Entry 4QWG (X-ray diffraction, 2.60 A resolution); this record covers chains V and W of the 28 polymer chains in the assembly.

Chain V:
Protein: Proteasome subunit beta type-2
Organism: Saccharomyces cerevisiae
UniProt: P25043 (PSB2_YEAST); residues 1-232 here correspond to UniProt positions 30-261 (UniProt number = residue number + 29)
Sequence (232 residues; numbered 1 to 232; the number before each row is that of its first residue):
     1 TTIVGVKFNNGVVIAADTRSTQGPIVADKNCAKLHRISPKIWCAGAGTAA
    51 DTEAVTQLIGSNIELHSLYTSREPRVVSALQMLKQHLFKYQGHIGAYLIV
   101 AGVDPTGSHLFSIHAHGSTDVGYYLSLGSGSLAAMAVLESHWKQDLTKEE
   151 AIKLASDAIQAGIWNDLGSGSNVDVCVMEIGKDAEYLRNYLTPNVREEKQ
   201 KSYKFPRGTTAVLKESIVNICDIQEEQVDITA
Not modelled in the structure: 223-232
Glycans and other covalent adducts: CARFILZOMIB, bound form (3BV) linked to Thr-1
Ion coordination: Mg2+: Ile-163, Asp-166, Ser-169 (shared with 1 residue of chain L)
Ligand contacts:
  - CARFILZOMIB, bound form (3BV; N-{(2S)-2-[(morpholin-4-ylacetyl)amino]-4-phenylbutanoyl}-L-leucyl-N-[(2R,3S,4S)-1,3-dihydroxy-2,6-dimethylheptan-4-yl]-L-phenylalaninamide), molecule 1: Arg-19, Ser-20, Thr-21, Gln-22, Ala-27, Cys-31, Lys-33, Gly-45, Ala-46, Gly-47, Thr-48, Ala-49, Thr-52, Ser-129, Gly-168
  - CARFILZOMIB, bound form (3BV), molecule 2: His-114, His-116, Ser-118, Asp-120
Curated features (UniProtKB/Swiss-Prot):
  - active site: Thr-1 (Nucleophile)

Chain W:
Protein: Proteasome subunit beta type-3
Organism: Saccharomyces cerevisiae
UniProt: P25451 (PSB3_YEAST); residues 0-204 here correspond to UniProt positions 1-205 (UniProt number = residue number + 1)
Sequence (205 residues; row label = number of the first residue in the row; numbering starts at 0):
     0 MSDPSSINGGIVVAMTGKDCVAIACDLRLGSQSLGVSNKFEKIFHYGHVF
    50 LGITGLATDVTTLNEMFRYKTNLYKLKEERAIEPETFTQLVSSSLYERRF
   100 GPYFVGPVVAGINSKSGKPFIAGFDLIGCIDEAKDFIVSGTASDQLFGMC
   150 ESLYEPNLEPEDLFETISQALLNAADRDALSGWGAVVYIIKKDEVVKRYL
   200 KMRQD
Not modelled in the structure: 0
Ion coordination: Mg2+: Asp-204 (shared with 3 residues of chain K)
Ligand contacts: CARFILZOMIB, bound form (3BV; N-{(2S)-2-[(morpholin-4-ylacetyl)amino]-4-phenylbutanoyl}-L-leucyl-N-[(2R,3S,4S)-1,3-dihydroxy-2,6-dimethylheptan-4-yl]-L-phenylalaninamide): Ser-4, Arg-98, Asp-124, Leu-125, Ile-126, Cys-128
Curated features (UniProtKB/Swiss-Prot):
  - modified residue: Ser-30 (Phosphoserine)
  - cross-link: Lys-69 (Glycyl lysine isopeptide (Lys-Gly) (interchain with G-Cter in ubiquitin))

Chain V / chain W interface:
Contacting residue pairs - 52 pairs, chain V then chain W:
  Ile-25(V) / Asp-143(W)
  Ile-25(V) / Phe-146(W)  hydrophobic
  Ala-27(V) / Asp-130(W)
  Asp-28(V) / Asp-130(W)
  Asp-28(V) / Glu-131(W)
  Lys-29(V) / Glu-150(W)  salt bridge
  Ala-49(V) / Cys-128(W)  hydrophobic
  Ala-50(V) / Tyr-95(W)
  Ala-50(V) / Ile-126(W)  hydrophobic
  Ala-50(V) / Cys-128(W)  hydrophobic
  Asp-51(V) / Tyr-95(W)  hydrogen bond
  Asp-51(V) / Arg-98(W)  salt bridge
  Ala-54(V) / Tyr-95(W)
  Tyr-90(V) / Phe-99(W)  hydrophobic
  His-93(V) / Arg-98(W)
  His-93(V) / Phe-99(W)
  Arg-196(V) / Glu-150(W)  salt bridge
  Lys-199(V) / Glu-150(W)
  Lys-199(V) / Ser-151(W)
  Lys-199(V) / Tyr-153(W)  hydrogen bond (side chain-backbone)
  Ser-202(V) / Glu-154(W)  hydrogen bond
  Tyr-203(V) / Ser-151(W)
  Tyr-203(V) / Leu-152(W)  hydrophobic
  Lys-204(V) / Glu-154(W)
  Phe-205(V) / Gln-168(W)
  Arg-207(V) / Glu-160(W)
  Arg-207(V) / Asp-161(W)  salt bridge
  Gly-208(V) / Glu-164(W)  hydrogen bond (backbone-side chain)
  Thr-209(V) / Glu-164(W)
  Thr-210(V) / Glu-164(W)  hydrogen bond
  Thr-210(V) / Ser-167(W)
  Thr-210(V) / Gln-168(W)  hydrogen bond
  Thr-210(V) / Leu-199(W)
  Ala-211(V) / Leu-199(W)
  Ala-211(V) / Lys-200(W)  hydrogen bond (backbone-backbone)
  Val-212(V) / Phe-163(W)  hydrophobic
  Val-212(V) / Tyr-198(W)
  Leu-213(V) / Tyr-198(W)  hydrogen bond (backbone-backbone)
  Leu-213(V) / Leu-199(W)
  Leu-213(V) / Lys-200(W)
  Lys-214(V) / Lys-196(W)
  Lys-214(V) / Arg-197(W)
  Lys-214(V) / Tyr-198(W)  hydrogen bond (backbone-backbone)
  Glu-215(V) / Lys-196(W)
  Glu-215(V) / Arg-197(W)  salt bridge
  Ser-216(V) / Val-195(W)
  Ser-216(V) / Lys-196(W)  hydrogen bond (backbone-backbone)
  Ile-217(V) / Val-194(W)
  Val-218(V) / Val-194(W)  hydrogen bond (backbone-backbone)
  Val-218(V) / Lys-196(W)
  Ile-220(V) / Val-194(W)  hydrophobic
  Asp-222(V) / Lys-74(W)  salt bridge
Also at the interface, not in a pair above, chain V (35 interface residues in all): Val-26, Thr-48, Ile-94, Pro-206, Asn-219
Also at the interface, not in a pair above, chain W (38 interface residues in all): His-44, Gly-46, His-47, Phe-49, Asp-124, Glu-158, Thr-165, Leu-171, Tyr-187, Glu-193

In short:
35 residues of chain V and 38 residues of chain W are in contact, with 11 hydrogen bonds and 6 salt bridges.
Among the polar pairs are Lys-29(V)/Glu-150(W), Asp-51(V)/Arg-98(W) and Arg-196(V)/Glu-150(W). Chain V binds
CARFILZOMIB, bound form. Bound to chain W: CARFILZOMIB, bound form.
Here chain V is Proteasome subunit beta type-2 and chain W is Proteasome subunit beta type-3, both from
Saccharomyces cerevisiae. Entry 4QWG (yCP beta5-A49V mutant in complex with carfilzomib) was determined by
X-ray diffraction, deposited together with 4QUX, 4QUY, 4QV0, 4QV1, 4QV3, 4QV4 and 42 further entries.
